2JAH - chains A and B of the 4 polymer chains in the assembly; structure by X-ray diffraction, 1.80 A resolution.

# Chain A (and B)
Protein: Clavulanic acid dehydrogenase
From: Streptomyces clavuligerus
Notes: chain B of this document is another copy of the same molecule, construct and numbering; everything in this record applies to it too
UniProt: Q9LCV7 (Q9LCV7_STRCL); residue numbers follow UniProt; this construct covers 1-247
Chain sequence (247 residues; each row starts with the number of its first residue):
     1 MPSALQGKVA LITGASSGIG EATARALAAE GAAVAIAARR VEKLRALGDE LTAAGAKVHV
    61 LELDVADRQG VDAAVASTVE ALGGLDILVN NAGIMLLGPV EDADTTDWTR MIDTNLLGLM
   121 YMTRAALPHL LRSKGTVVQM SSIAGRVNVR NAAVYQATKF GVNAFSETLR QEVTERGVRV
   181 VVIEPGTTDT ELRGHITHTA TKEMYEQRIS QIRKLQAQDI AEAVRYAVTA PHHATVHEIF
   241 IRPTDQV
Not modelled in the structure: 1-2
Modified / non-standard residues: Mse1 (selenomethionine); Mse95, Mse111, Mse120, Mse122, Mse140, Mse204 (selenomethionine; parent Met)
Ligand contacts: NADPH (NDP; NADPH dihydro-nicotinamide-adenine-dinucleotide phosphate): Gly14, Ala15, Ser16, Ser17, Gly18, Ile19, Gly20, Ala38, Arg39, Arg40, Leu63, Asp64, Val65, Asn91, Ala92, Gly93, Ile94, Thr114, Mse140, Ser141, Ser142, Tyr155, Lys159, Pro185, Gly186, Thr187, Thr188, Thr190, Glu191, Leu192, His195, Tyr205

# Chain A / chain B interface
Contacting residue pairs (72; chain A residue first):
  Arg146(A) - Arg146(B)
  Arg146(A) - Glu238(B)  salt bridge
  Arg170(A) - Arg242(B)
  Arg170(A) - Gln246(B)  hydrogen bond (side chain-backbone)
  Arg170(A) - Val247(B)  hydrogen bond (side chain-backbone)
  Gln171(A) - Val247(B)
  Thr174(A) - Thr244(B)  hydrogen bond (side chain-backbone)
  Thr174(A) - Gln246(B)
  Glu175(A) - Asp245(B)
  Glu175(A) - Val247(B)
  Arg179(A) - Thr244(B)
  Arg213(A) - His232(B)  hydrogen bond
  Arg213(A) - His233(B)
  Lys214(A) - His233(B)
  Leu215(A) - His233(B)
  Leu215(A) - Ala234(B)  hydrophobic
  Asp219(A) - Pro231(B)
  Asp219(A) - His233(B)  salt bridge
  Ala223(A) - Tyr226(B)
  Tyr226(A) - Glu222(B)
  Tyr226(A) - Ala223(B)
  Tyr226(A) - Tyr226(B)  hydrophobic
  Pro231(A) - Asp219(B)
  His232(A) - Arg213(B)  hydrogen bond
  His232(A) - Thr244(B)  hydrogen bond (backbone-side chain)
  His233(A) - Arg213(B)
  His233(A) - Lys214(B)
  His233(A) - Leu215(B)
  His233(A) - Asp219(B)  salt bridge
  His233(A) - Pro243(B)
  His233(A) - Thr244(B)  hydrogen bond (backbone-backbone)
  Ala234(A) - Leu215(B)  hydrophobic
  Ala234(A) - Ile241(B)  hydrophobic
  Ala234(A) - Arg242(B)
  Ala234(A) - Thr244(B)  hydrogen bond (backbone-side chain)
  Thr235(A) - Phe240(B)
  Thr235(A) - Ile241(B)
  Thr235(A) - Arg242(B)  hydrogen bond (backbone-backbone)
  Thr235(A) - Thr244(B)  hydrogen bond
  Val236(A) - Ile239(B)  hydrophobic
  Val236(A) - Phe240(B)
  Val236(A) - Ile241(B)  hydrophobic
  His237(A) - Phe240(B)  hydrogen bond (backbone-backbone)
  Glu238(A) - Arg146(B)  salt bridge
  Glu238(A) - Glu238(B)
  Glu238(A) - Ile239(B)
  Glu238(A) - Phe240(B)  hydrogen bond (backbone-backbone)
  Ile239(A) - Val236(B)  hydrophobic
  Ile239(A) - Glu238(B)
  Phe240(A) - Thr235(B)
  Phe240(A) - Val236(B)
  Phe240(A) - His237(B)  hydrogen bond (backbone-backbone)
  Phe240(A) - Glu238(B)  hydrogen bond (backbone-backbone)
  Ile241(A) - Ala234(B)  hydrophobic
  Ile241(A) - Thr235(B)
  Arg242(A) - Glu167(B)  salt bridge
  Arg242(A) - Arg170(B)
  Arg242(A) - His233(B)
  Arg242(A) - Ala234(B)
  Arg242(A) - Thr235(B)  hydrogen bond (backbone-backbone)
  Pro243(A) - His233(B)
  Thr244(A) - Thr174(B)  hydrogen bond (backbone-side chain)
  Thr244(A) - Arg179(B)
  Thr244(A) - His232(B)  hydrogen bond (side chain-backbone)
  Thr244(A) - His233(B)  hydrogen bond (backbone-backbone)
  Thr244(A) - Ala234(B)  hydrogen bond (side chain-backbone)
  Thr244(A) - Thr235(B)  hydrogen bond
  Asp245(A) - Glu175(B)
  Gln246(A) - Arg170(B)  hydrogen bond (backbone-side chain)
  Val247(A) - Arg170(B)  hydrogen bond (backbone-side chain)
  Val247(A) - Gln171(B)
  Val247(A) - Glu175(B)
Other interface residues (no listed pair), chain A (33 interface residues in all): Glu167, Gly177, Gln216, Glu222
Other interface residues (no listed pair), chain B (33 interface residues in all): Gly177, Gln216

# In short
Chain A and chain B each contribute 33 residues to their interface; the contacts include 22 hydrogen bonds and
5 salt bridges. Among the polar pairs are Arg146(A)-Glu238(B), Asp219(A)-His233(B) and Arg242(A)-Glu167(B).
Ligands of chain A: NADPH.
Chain A and chain B are both Clavulanic acid dehydrogenase (Streptomyces clavuligerus); the structure,
Biochemical and structural analysis of the Clavulanic acid dehydeogenase (CAD) from Streptomyces clavuligerus,
was determined by X-ray diffraction (same publication as 2JAP).
